6XP5 - chains D and I of the 15 polymer chains in the assembly; structure by electron microscopy, 4.20 A resolution (low resolution: residue-level contacts below are approximate; hydrogen-bond / salt-bridge calls are withheld).

Chain D:
Molecule: Mediator of RNA polymerase II transcription subunit 4
From: Chaetomium thermophilum (strain DSM 1495 / CBS 144.50 / IMI 039719)
UniProt: G0S7Z4 (G0S7Z4_CHATD); the author numbering skips numbers that UniProt does not, so the offset changes along the chain: 1-122 = UniProt 1-122; 124-342 = UniProt 123-341
Chain sequence (341 residues; row label = number of the first residue in the row; note: 1 number in that range is skipped by the numbering (no residue carries it; nothing is unmodelled there)):
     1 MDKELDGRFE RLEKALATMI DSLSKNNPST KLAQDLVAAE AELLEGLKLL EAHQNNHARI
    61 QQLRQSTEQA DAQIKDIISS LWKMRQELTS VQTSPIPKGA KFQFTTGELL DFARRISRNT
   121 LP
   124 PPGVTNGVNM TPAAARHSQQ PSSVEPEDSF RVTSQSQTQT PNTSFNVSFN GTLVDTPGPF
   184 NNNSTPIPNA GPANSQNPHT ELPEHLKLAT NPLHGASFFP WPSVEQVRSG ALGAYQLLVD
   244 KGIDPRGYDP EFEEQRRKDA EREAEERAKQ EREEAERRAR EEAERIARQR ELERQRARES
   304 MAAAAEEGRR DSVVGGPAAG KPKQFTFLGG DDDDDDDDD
Not modelled in the structure: 1-3, 97-101, 144-342

Chain I:
Molecule: Mediator of RNA polymerase II transcription subunit 9
From: Chaetomium thermophilum (strain DSM 1495 / CBS 144.50 / IMI 039719)
UniProt: G0S292 (G0S292_CHATD); residues -9 to 169 here correspond to UniProt positions 1-179 (UniProt number = residue number + 10)
Chain sequence (179 residues; row label = number of the first residue in the row; numbers below 1 keep their minus sign (Met-9 is residue -9)):
    -9 MTAPLPEGLT PDAVDTLTEL SAIIKKLRAA QQQQAANPSS QAAAGGPGTT GAPGSQPSSS
    51 GPNATAAGGA IGTTSLPSSA TTGPTPSNAL HSVKELPATT DPIKHKLQRA RAAVRLLGDM
   111 SRTMAQQEAE LARLEERRRK QAAMLAKAQE EGARLSKGFG EVGETPVVLV ETGDKMAME
Not modelled in the structure: -9 to 11, 108-169

Interface between chain D and chain I:
Residue-residue contacts (24; chain D residue first):
  Glu4(D) - Ser68(I)
  Glu4(D) - Ser69(I)
  Glu4(D) - Ala70(I)
  Glu4(D) - Thr71(I)
  Glu4(D) - Thr72(I)
  Leu5(D) - Ser69(I)
  Phe9(D) - Thr64(I)
  Arg11(D) - Ala56(I)
  Arg11(D) - Gly59(I)
  Arg11(D) - Ala60(I)
  Leu12(D) - Ala60(I)
  Leu23(D) - Ser49(I)
  Leu43(D) - Gln23(I)
  Asn55(D) - Gly73(I)
  Asn56(D) - Gly73(I)
  His57(D) - Pro67(I)
  Arg59(D) - Thr72(I)
  Arg59(D) - Gly73(I)
  Arg59(D) - Pro74(I)
  Arg59(D) - Thr75(I)
  Arg59(D) - Pro76(I)
  Arg59(D) - Ser77(I)
  Leu63(D) - Pro76(I)
  Leu63(D) - Leu80(I)
Interface residues without a listed pair, chain D (16 interface residues in all): Arg8, Met19, Ile60, Ser66
Interface residues without a listed pair, chain I (21 interface residues in all): Asn53, Thr63, Val83

Summary:
16 residues of chain D and 21 residues of chain I are in contact.
Here chain D is Mediator of RNA polymerase II transcription subunit 4 and chain I is Mediator of RNA
polymerase II transcription subunit 9, both from Chaetomium thermophilum (strain DSM 1495 / CBS 144.50 / IMI
039719). Entry 6XP5 (Head-Middle module of Mediator) was determined by electron microscopy together with 7JMN
from the same study.
